Entry 8SML (electron microscopy, 3.30 A resolution); this record covers chains B and C of the 6 polymer chains in the assembly.

== Chain B ==
Molecule: Fab hI365 light chain
Organism: Homo sapiens
Notes: antibody fragment or engineered binder
Sequence (214 residues; numbered 1 to 214; the number before each row is that of its first residue):
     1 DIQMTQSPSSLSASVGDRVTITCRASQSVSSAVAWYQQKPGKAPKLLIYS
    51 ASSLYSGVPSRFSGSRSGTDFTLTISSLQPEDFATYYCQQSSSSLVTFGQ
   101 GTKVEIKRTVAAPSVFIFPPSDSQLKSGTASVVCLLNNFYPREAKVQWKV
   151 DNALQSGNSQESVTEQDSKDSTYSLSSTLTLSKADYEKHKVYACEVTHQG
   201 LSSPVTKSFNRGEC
Not modelled in the structure: 107-214

== Chain C ==
Molecule: Fab hI365 heavy chain
Organism: Homo sapiens
Notes: antibody fragment or engineered binder
Sequence (231 residues; numbered 4 to 234; the number before each row is that of its first residue):
     4 EVQLVESGGGLVQPGGSLRLSCAASGFNFYYSIHWVRQAPGKGLEWVASI
    54 SPYSGYTSYADSVKGRFTISADTSKNTAYLQMNSLRAEDTAVYYCARKHP
   104 GSYPFWGWALDYWGQGTLVTVSSASTKGPSVFPLAPSSKSTSGGTAALGC
   154 LVKDYFPEPVTVSWNSGALTSGVHTFPAVLQSSGLYSLSSVVTVPSSSLG
   204 TQTYICNVNHKPSNTKVDKKVEPKSCDKTHT
Not modelled in the structure: 125-234

== Chain B / chain C interface ==
Pairs across the interface - 38 pairs, chain B then chain C:
  S30(B) - F108(C)
  S31(B) - F108(C)
  A32(B) - G110(C)
  Y36(B) - A112(C)
  Y36(B) - L113(C)  hydrogen bond (side chain-backbone)
  Y36(B) - W116(C)
  Q38(B) - Q41(C)  hydrogen bond
  A43(B) - Y97(C)  hydrophobic
  A43(B) - W116(C)  hydrophobic
  A43(B) - G117(C)
  P44(B) - L47(C)  hydrophobic
  P44(B) - W116(C)
  L46(B) - A112(C)  hydrophobic
  L46(B) - L113(C)
  Y49(B) - P103(C)
  Y49(B) - G104(C)
  Y49(B) - S105(C)  hydrogen bond
  Y49(B) - G110(C)
  Y49(B) - A112(C)  hydrophobic
  S50(B) - F108(C)  hydrogen bond (side chain-backbone)
  S53(B) - S105(C)
  Y55(B) - H102(C)
  Y55(B) - D114(C)  hydrogen bond
  Y87(B) - Q41(C)  hydrogen bond
  Y87(B) - G46(C)
  Y87(B) - L47(C)
  Q89(B) - L113(C)
  S91(B) - W111(C)  hydrogen bond (side chain-backbone)
  S94(B) - W49(C)
  S94(B) - Y59(C)
  S94(B) - S61(C)  hydrogen bond (backbone-side chain)
  L95(B) - W49(C)  hydrophobic
  L95(B) - A63(C)  hydrophobic
  V96(B) - W49(C)  hydrophobic
  V96(B) - W111(C)  hydrophobic
  F98(B) - V39(C)  hydrophobic
  F98(B) - L47(C)
  F98(B) - W116(C)  hydrophobic
Interface residues without a listed pair, chain B (23 interface residues in all): A34, K42, S93, Q100
Interface residues without a listed pair, chain C (25 interface residues in all): K45, Y62, D64, Y115

== In short ==
23 residues of chain B and 25 residues of chain C are in contact; the contacts include 8 hydrogen bonds. Polar
contacts include Y36(B)-L113(C), Q38(B)-Q41(C) and Y49(B)-S105(C).
Here chain B is Fab hI365 light chain and chain C is Fab hI365 heavy chain, both from Homo sapiens. Entry 8SML
(hPAD4 bound to inhibitory Fab hI365) was determined by electron microscopy, deposited together with 8SMK.
